5LCJ - chain A; structure by X-ray diffraction, 1.78 A resolution.

# Chain A
Molecule: Mitogen-activated protein kinase 1
Source organism: Homo sapiens
Notes: EC 2.7.11.24
Reference sequence: P28482 (MK01_HUMAN); residue numbers follow UniProt; this construct covers 1-360
Amino-acid sequence (368 residues; numbered -7 to 360; the number before each row is that of its first residue; numbers below 1 keep their minus sign (Met-7 is residue -7)):
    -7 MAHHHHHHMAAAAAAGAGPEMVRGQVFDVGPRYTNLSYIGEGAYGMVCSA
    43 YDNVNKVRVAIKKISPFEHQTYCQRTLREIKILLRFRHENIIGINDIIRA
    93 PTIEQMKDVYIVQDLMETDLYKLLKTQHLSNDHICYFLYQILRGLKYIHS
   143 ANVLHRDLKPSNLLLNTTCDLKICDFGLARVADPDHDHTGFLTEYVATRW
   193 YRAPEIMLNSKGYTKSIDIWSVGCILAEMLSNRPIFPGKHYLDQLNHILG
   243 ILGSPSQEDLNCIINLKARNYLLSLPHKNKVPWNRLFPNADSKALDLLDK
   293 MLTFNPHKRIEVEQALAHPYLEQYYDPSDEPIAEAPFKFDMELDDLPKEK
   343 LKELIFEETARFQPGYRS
Disordered / not traced: -7 to 10, 333, 358-360
Construct notes: initiating methionine (-7); expression tag (-6 to 0)
Modified residues: Cys161 (s,S-(2-hydroxyethyl)thiocysteine; CME)
Glycans and other covalent adducts: compound 6TS linked to Cys166
Residues lining bound ligands: 6TS ([(1R,4Z)-cyclooct-4-en-1-yl] N-[4-[4-[[5-chloranyl-4-[[2-(propanoylamino)phenyl]amino]pyrimidin-2-yl]amino]pyridin-2-yl]but-3-ynyl]carbamate): Ile31, Gly32, Glu33, Gly34, Val39, Ala52, Gln105, Asp106, Leu107, Met108, Glu109, Thr110, Lys114, Ser153, Asn154, Leu156, Asp167
Curated features (UniProtKB/Swiss-Prot):
  - DNA-binding region: Lys259 to Arg277
  - motif: Thr185 to Tyr187 (TXY), Asp318 to Glu322 (Cytoplasmic retention motif), Ala327 to Met333 (Nuclear translocation motif)
  - active site: Asp149 (Proton acceptor)
  - binding site (ATP): Ile31 to Val39, Lys54
  - modified residue: Ala2 (N-acetylalanine), Ser29 (Phosphoserine), Thr185 (Phosphothreonine), Tyr187 (Phosphotyrosine), Thr190 (Phosphothreonine), Ser246 (Phosphoserine), Ser248 (Phosphoserine), Ser284 (Phosphoserine)
  - natural variant: Ile74 (I74N: In NS13), His80 (H80Y: In NS13), Ala174 (A174V: In NS13), Asp318 (D318G: In NS13; D318N: In NS13), Glu322 (E322Q: In NS13), Pro323 (P323R: In NS13)
  - mutagenesis: Lys54 (K54R: Does not inhibit interaction with MAP2K1), Pro176 to Asp179 (Inhibits homodimerization and interaction with TPR), Thr185 (T185A: Inhibits interaction with TPR; when associated with A-187), Tyr187 (Y187A: Inhibits interaction with TPR; when associated with A-185), Leu234 (L234A: Inhibits interaction with TPR), Asp318 (D318A: Loss of dephosphorylation by PTPRJ; D318N: Inhibits interaction with MAP2K1 but not with TPR; when associated with N-321), Asp321 (D321N: Inhibits interaction with MAP2K1 but not with TPR; when associated with N-318)

# In short
Covalently linked compound 6TS: at Cys166. Curated annotation (UniProt) lists active-site residue Asp149, 10
ATP-binding residues and 10 mutagenesis sites.
Chain A is Mitogen-activated protein kinase 1 (Homo sapiens); the structure, In-Gel Activity-Based Protein
Profiling of a Clickable Covalent Erk 1/2 Inhibitor, was determined by X-ray diffraction together with 5LCK
from the same study.
